PDB entry 7XVY | X-ray diffraction, 1.54 A resolution | chains A and C of the 4 polymer chains in the assembly

== Chain A ==
Molecule: Estrogen receptor beta
From: Homo sapiens
Notes: fragment: ligand-binding domain
Reference sequence: Q92731 (ESR2_HUMAN); residues 261-500 here = UniProt positions 261-500
Chain sequence (247 residues; each row starts with the number of its first residue):
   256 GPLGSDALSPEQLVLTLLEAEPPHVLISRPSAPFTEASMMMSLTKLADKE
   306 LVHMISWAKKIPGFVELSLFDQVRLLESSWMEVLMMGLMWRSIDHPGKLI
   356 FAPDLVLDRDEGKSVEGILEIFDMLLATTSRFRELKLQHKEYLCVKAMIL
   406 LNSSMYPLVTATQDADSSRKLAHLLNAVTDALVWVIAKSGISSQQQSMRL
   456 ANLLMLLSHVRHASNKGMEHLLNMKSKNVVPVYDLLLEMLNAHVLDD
Not modelled in the structure: 256-262, 285-290, 410-420, 499-502
Differences from the reference sequence: expression tag (256-260, 501-502); engineered mutation Ser334 (Cys in Q92731), Ser369 (Cys in Q92731), Ser481 (Cys in Q92731)
Ligand contacts: (2S)-2,3-bis(4-hydroxyphenyl)propanenitrile (I0K): Met295, Leu298, Thr299, Leu301, Ala302, Glu305, Met336, Leu339, Met340, Leu343, Arg346, Phe356, Ile373, Ile376, Phe377, Leu380, Gly472, His475, Leu476, Met479
What the authors report for this chain:
  - binding site for (2S)-2,3-bis(4-hydroxyphenyl)propanenitrile: Glu305, Met340, Arg346, Phe356, Phe377, Leu380, His475

== Chain C ==
Molecule: Nuclear receptor coactivator 1
Notes: EC 2.3.1.48
Reference sequence: Q15788 (NCOA1_HUMAN); residues 601-613 here correspond to UniProt positions 628-640 (UniProt number = residue number + 27)
Chain sequence (13 residues; row label = number of the first residue in the row):
   601 SGSHKLVQLLTTT
Not modelled in the structure: 601-602
Differences from the reference sequence: conflict Ser601 (Gln628 in Q15788), Gly602 (Thr629 in Q15788)
Swiss-Prot annotation at these positions:
  - motif: Leu606 to Leu610 (LXXLL motif 3)

== Chain A / chain C interface ==
Contacting residue pairs (21; chain A residue first):
  Ile310(A) - Leu606(C)  hydrophobic
  Ile310(A) - Leu609(C)  hydrophobic
  Ile310(A) - Leu610(C)  hydrophobic
  Lys314(A) - Leu609(C)  hydrogen bond (side chain-backbone)
  Lys314(A) - Leu610(C)  hydrogen bond (side chain-backbone)
  Lys314(A) - Thr612(C)  hydrogen bond (side chain-backbone)
  Gln327(A) - Leu610(C)
  Val328(A) - Leu606(C)  hydrophobic
  Val328(A) - Val607(C)  hydrophobic
  Val328(A) - Leu610(C)  hydrophobic
  Leu331(A) - Leu610(C)  hydrophobic
  Glu332(A) - Leu606(C)
  Asp489(A) - Lys605(C)
  Leu490(A) - Lys605(C)
  Leu490(A) - Leu606(C)
  Leu490(A) - Leu609(C)  hydrophobic
  Glu493(A) - Ser603(C)
  Glu493(A) - His604(C)  hydrogen bond (side chain-backbone)
  Glu493(A) - Lys605(C)  hydrogen bond (side chain-backbone)
  Glu493(A) - Leu606(C)  hydrogen bond (side chain-backbone)
  Met494(A) - Leu606(C)  hydrophobic
Also at the interface, not in a pair above, chain A (13 interface residues in all): Val307, Phe319, Leu324
Also at the interface, not in a pair above, chain C (10 interface residues in all): Thr611, Thr613

== Summary ==
13 residues of chain A and 10 residues of chain C are in contact; the contacts include 6 hydrogen bonds. Among
the polar pairs are Lys314(A)-Leu609(C), Lys314(A)-Leu610(C) and Lys314(A)-Thr612(C). Chain A binds
(2S)-2,3-bis(4-hydroxyphenyl)propanenitrile. From the paper: a binding site for
(2S)-2,3-bis(4-hydroxyphenyl)propanenitrile at Glu305(A), Met340(A) and Arg346(A) among others.
Here chain A is Estrogen receptor beta (Homo sapiens) and chain C is Nuclear receptor coactivator 1. Entry
7XVY (Human Estrogen Receptor beta Ligand-binding Domain in Complex with S-DPN) was determined by X-ray
diffraction, deposited together with 7XVZ, 7XWP, 7XWQ and 7XWR.
